PDB entry 6VBU | electron microscopy, 3.10 A resolution | chains 2 and 9 of the 8 polymer chains in the assembly

Chain 2:
Molecule: Bardet-Biedl syndrome 2 protein homolog
Organism: Bos taurus
UniProt: Q32L13 (Q32L13_BOVIN); residue numbers follow UniProt; this construct covers 1-721
Amino-acid sequence (721 residues; each row starts with the number of its first residue):
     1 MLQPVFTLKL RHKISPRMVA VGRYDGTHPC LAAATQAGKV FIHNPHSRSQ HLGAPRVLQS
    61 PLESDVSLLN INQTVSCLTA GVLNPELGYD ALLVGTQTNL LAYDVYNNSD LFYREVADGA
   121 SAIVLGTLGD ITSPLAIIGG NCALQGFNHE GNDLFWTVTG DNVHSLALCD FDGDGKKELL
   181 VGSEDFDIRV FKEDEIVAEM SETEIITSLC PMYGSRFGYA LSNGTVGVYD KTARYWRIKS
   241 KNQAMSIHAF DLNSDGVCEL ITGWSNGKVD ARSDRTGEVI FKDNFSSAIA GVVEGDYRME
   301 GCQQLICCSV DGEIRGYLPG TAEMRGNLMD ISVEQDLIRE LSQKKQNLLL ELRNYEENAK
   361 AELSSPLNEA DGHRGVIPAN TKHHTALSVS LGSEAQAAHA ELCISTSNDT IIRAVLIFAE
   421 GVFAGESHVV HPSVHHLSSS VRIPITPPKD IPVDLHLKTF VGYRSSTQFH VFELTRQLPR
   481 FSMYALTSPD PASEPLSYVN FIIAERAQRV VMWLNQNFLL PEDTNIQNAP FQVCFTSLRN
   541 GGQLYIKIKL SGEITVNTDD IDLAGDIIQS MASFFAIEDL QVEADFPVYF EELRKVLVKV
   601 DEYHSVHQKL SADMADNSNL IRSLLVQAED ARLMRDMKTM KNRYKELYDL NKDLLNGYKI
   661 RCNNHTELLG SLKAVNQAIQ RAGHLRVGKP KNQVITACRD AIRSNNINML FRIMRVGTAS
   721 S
Disordered / not traced: 1, 46-64, 320-337, 360-374, 393-397, 718-721
Bound ions: Ca2+ site 1: Asp-170, Gly-173, Lys-176, Glu-178; Ca2+ site 2: Asp-251, Asn-253, Asp-255, Val-257, Glu-259
What the authors report for this chain:
  - disease-associated variants - D170N (citing earlier work)
  - binding site for Ca2+: Asp-170
  - Ca2+ coordination: Asp-170

Chain 9:
Molecule: Bardet-Biedl syndrome 9
Organism: Bos taurus
UniProt: E1BHJ5 (E1BHJ5_BOVIN); residue numbers follow UniProt; this construct covers 1-887
Amino-acid sequence (887 residues; each row starts with the number of its first residue):
     1 MSLFKARDWW STVLGDKEEF DQGCLCLADV DNTGNGQDKI IVGSFMGYLR IFNPHPVKTG
    61 DGAQAEDLLL EVHLRDPILQ VEVGKFVSGT EMLHLAVLHS RKLCVYSVSG TLGNVEHGNQ
   121 YQIKLMYEHN LQRTACNMTY GSFGGVKGRD LICIQSVDGM LMVFEQESYA FGRFLPGSLL
   181 PGPLAYSSRT DSFITVSSCH QVESYKYQVL AFATDADKRQ ETEQQKHGSG KRLVVDWTLN
   241 IGEQAIDICI VSFIQSASSV FVLGERNFFC LKDNGQIQFM KKLDYSPSCF LPYCSVSEGT
   301 INTLIGNHNN MLHIYQDVTL KWATQLPHVP VAVRVGCLHD LKGVIVTLSD DGHLQCSYLG
   361 TDPSLFQAPK VESRELNYDE LDMELKELQK VIKNVNKSQD VWPLTEREDD LKVSAMVSPN
   421 FDSVSQATDV EVGADLVPSV TVKVTLKNRV ALQKIKLSIY VQPPLVLTGD QFTFEFMAPE
   481 MTRTVGFSVY LKGSYSPPEL EGNAVVSYSR PTERNPDGIP RVSQCKFRLP LKLVCLPGQP
   541 SKTASHKLTI DTNKSPVSLL SLFPGFAKQS EDDQVNVMGF RFLGGSQVTL LASKTSQRYR
   601 IQSEQFEDLW LITNELIIRL QEYFEKQGIK DFTCSFSGSV PLEEYFELID HHFELRINGE
   661 KLEELLSERA VQFRAIQRRL LTRFKDKTPA PLQHLDTLLD GTYKQVIALA DAVEENQDNL
   721 FQSFTRLKSA THLVILLIGL WQKLSADQIA ILEAAFLPLQ QDTQELGWEE TVDAALSHLL
   781 KTCLSKSSKE QALNLNSQLG IPKDTSQLKK HITLFCDRLA KGGRLCLSTD AAAPQTMVMP
   841 GGCATIPESD LEGRSIDQDS SELFTNHKHL MVETPVPEVS PLQGVTE
Disordered / not traced: 1, 57-62, 214-233, 398-409, 421-438, 568-574, 829-887

Interface between chain 2 and chain 9:
Pairs across the interface - 56 pairs, chain 2 then chain 9:
  Asn-72(2) with Thr-682(9)
  Gln-73(2) with Asp-686(9)
  Glu-115(2) with Lys-687(9), salt bridge
  His-607(2) with Lys-687(9)
  Met-614(2) with Phe-684(9)
  Ser-618(2) with Leu-681(9)
  Ile-621(2) with Gln-677(9); Leu-681(9), hydrophobic
  Arg-622(2) with Leu-681(9)
  Leu-625(2) with Gln-677(9)
  Glu-629(2) with Arg-674(9), salt bridge
  Arg-632(2) with Ser-667(9); Ala-670(9)
  Met-634(2) with Gln-764(9)
  Arg-635(2) with Glu-663(9), salt bridge; Gln-717(9); Gln-764(9)
  Met-637(2) with Leu-666(9), hydrophobic; Ala-710(9); Val-713(9), hydrophobic; Glu-714(9)
  Met-640(2) with Val-706(9), hydrophobic; Ala-710(9), hydrophobic
  Lys-641(2) with Ile-707(9); Ala-710(9); Asp-711(9), salt bridge; Glu-714(9), salt bridge
  Tyr-644(2) with Ala-670(9); Phe-673(9), hydrophobic; Tyr-703(9); Val-706(9), hydrophobic
  Leu-647(2) with Phe-673(9), hydrophobic; Gln-677(9)
  Tyr-648(2) with Asp-700(9); Tyr-703(9), hydrophobic
  Asn-651(2) with Gln-677(9), hydrogen bond; Leu-680(9); Leu-699(9)
  Lys-652(2) with Asp-700(9), salt bridge
  Leu-654(2) with Phe-684(9), hydrophobic
  Leu-655(2) with Phe-684(9), hydrophobic; Leu-692(9), hydrophobic; Asp-696(9)
  Tyr-658(2) with Arg-683(9), hydrogen bond (side chain-backbone); Phe-684(9), hydrophobic; Thr-688(9), hydrogen bond (side chain-backbone); Ala-690(9); Leu-692(9), hydrophobic
  Arg-661(2) with Phe-684(9), hydrogen bond (side chain-backbone); Asp-686(9), hydrogen bond (side chain-backbone); Lys-687(9)
  Cys-662(2) with Pro-689(9), hydrophobic
  His-665(2) with Lys-687(9); Thr-688(9); Pro-689(9)
  Thr-666(2) with Pro-689(9)
Also at the interface, not in a pair above, chain 2 (35 interface residues in all): Lys-39, Gln-97, Thr-98, Leu-633, Lys-638, Lys-645, Lys-659
Also at the interface, not in a pair above, chain 9 (31 interface residues in all): Arg-679

Summary:
35 residues of chain 2 face 31 of chain 9 across their interface, with 5 hydrogen bonds and 6 salt bridges.
Polar contacts include Glu-115(2)/Lys-687(9), Glu-629(2)/Arg-674(9) and Arg-635(2)/Glu-663(9). Asp-170(2),
Gly-173(2), Lys-176(2) and Glu-178(2) coordinate Ca2+ site 1. The paper reports a binding site for Ca2+ at
Asp-170(2); Ca2+ coordination by Asp-170(2).
Chain 2 is Bardet-Biedl syndrome 2 protein homolog and chain 9 is Bardet-Biedl syndrome 9, both from Bos
taurus; the structure, Structure of the bovine BBSome complex, was determined by electron microscopy (same
publication as 6VBV).
